6EGN - chains B and C of the 3 polymer chains in the assembly; structure by X-ray diffraction, 1.84 A resolution.

# Chain B (and C)
Name: Hg(II)(GRAND CoilSerL16CL19(DLE))3-
Notes: chain C of this document is another copy of the same molecule, construct and numbering; everything in this record applies to it too
Sequence (38 residues; each row starts with the number of its first residue; numbering starts at 0):
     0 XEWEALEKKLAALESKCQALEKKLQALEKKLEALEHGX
Modified residues: ACE (acetyl group) at position 0; L19 (D-leucine; DLE); NH2 (amino group) at position 37
Metal / ion sites: Zn2+ site 1: E3, E31, E34, H35; Hg2+: C16 (shared with 1 residue of chain A; C16(C) of chain C); Zn2+ site 2: K29 (shared with 1 residue of chain A; E34(C), H35(C) of chain C)

# Chain B / chain C interface
Contacting residue pairs (26; chain B residue first):
  W2(B) with E1(C); W2(C), hydrophobic; L5(C), hydrophobic
  E6(B) with L5(C)
  L9(B) with L5(C), hydrophobic; K8(C); L12(C), hydrophobic
  L12(B) with L12(C), hydrophobic
  E13(B) with K8(C)
  C16(B) with L12(C), hydrophobic; K15(C); C16(C), hydrophobic
  Q17(B) with K15(C), hydrogen bond
  E20(B) with K15(C), salt bridge; L19(C)
  L23(B) with L19(C); L23(C), hydrophobic; L26(C)
  E27(B) with K22(C), salt bridge; L26(C)
  L30(B) with L26(C); K29(C)
  E31(B) with K29(C), salt bridge
  L33(B) with L33(C), hydrophobic
  E34(B) with K29(C), salt bridge; L33(C)
Also at the interface, not in a pair above, chain B (16 interface residues in all): L5, L26
Also at the interface, not in a pair above, chain C (15 interface residues in all): L9, L30

# Summary
16 residues of chain B face 15 of chain C across their interface, with 1 hydrogen bond and 4 salt bridges.
Polar contacts include E20(B)-K15(C), E27(B)-K22(C) and E31(B)-K29(C). The Zn2+ site 1 is built by E3(B),
E31(B), E34(B) and H35(B).
Both chains are Hg(II)(GRAND CoilSerL16CL19(DLE))3-. Entry 6EGN (Crystal Structure of a Three-stranded Coiled
Coil Peptide Containing a Trigonal Planar Hg(II)S3 Site Modified by ...) was determined by X-ray diffraction
(same publication as 6EGL, 6EGM and 6EGO).
